Entry 8WPK (electron microscopy, 2.70 A resolution); this record covers chains A and C of the 9 polymer chains in the assembly.

# Chain A
Protein: DNA polymerase
From: Monkeypox virus
Sequence (1006 residues; numbered 1 to 1006; the number before each row is that of its first residue):
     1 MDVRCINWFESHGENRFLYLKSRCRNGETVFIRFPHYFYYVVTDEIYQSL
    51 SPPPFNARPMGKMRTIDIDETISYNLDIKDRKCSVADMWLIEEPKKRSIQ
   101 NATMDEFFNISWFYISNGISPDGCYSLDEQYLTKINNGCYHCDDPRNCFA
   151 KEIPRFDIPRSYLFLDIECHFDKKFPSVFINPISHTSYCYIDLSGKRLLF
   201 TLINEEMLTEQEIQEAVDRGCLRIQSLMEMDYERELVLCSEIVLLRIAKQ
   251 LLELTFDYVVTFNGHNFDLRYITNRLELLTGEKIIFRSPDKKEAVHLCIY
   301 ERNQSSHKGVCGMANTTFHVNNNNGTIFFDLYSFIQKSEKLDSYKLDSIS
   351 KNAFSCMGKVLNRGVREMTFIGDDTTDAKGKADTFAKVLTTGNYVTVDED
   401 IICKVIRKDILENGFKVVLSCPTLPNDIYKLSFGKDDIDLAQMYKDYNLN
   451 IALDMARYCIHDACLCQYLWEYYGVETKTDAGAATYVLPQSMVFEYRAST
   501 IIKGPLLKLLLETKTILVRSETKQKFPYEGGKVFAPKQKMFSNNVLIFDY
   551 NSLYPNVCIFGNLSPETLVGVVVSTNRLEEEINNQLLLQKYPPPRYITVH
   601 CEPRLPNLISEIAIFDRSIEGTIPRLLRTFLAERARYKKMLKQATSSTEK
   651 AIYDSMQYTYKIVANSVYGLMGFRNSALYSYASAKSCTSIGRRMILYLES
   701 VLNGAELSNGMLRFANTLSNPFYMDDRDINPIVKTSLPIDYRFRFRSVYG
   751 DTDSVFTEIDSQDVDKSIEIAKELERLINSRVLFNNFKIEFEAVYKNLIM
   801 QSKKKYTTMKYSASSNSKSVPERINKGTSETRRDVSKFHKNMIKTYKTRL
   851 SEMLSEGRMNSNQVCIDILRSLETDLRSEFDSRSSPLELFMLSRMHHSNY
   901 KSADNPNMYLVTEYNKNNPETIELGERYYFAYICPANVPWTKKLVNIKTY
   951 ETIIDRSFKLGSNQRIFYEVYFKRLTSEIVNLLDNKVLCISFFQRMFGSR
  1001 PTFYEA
Ion coordination: Mg2+: D549, Y550, D753 (together with 2',3'-dideoxy-thymidine-5'-triphosphate)
Small-molecule neighbours: 2',3'-dideoxy-thymidine-5'-triphosphate (D3T): D549, Y550, N551, S552, L553, Y554, R634, K638, K661, I662, N665, Y668, T752, D753

# Chain C
Protein: E4R Uracil-DNA glycosylase, DNA polymerase processivity factor
From: Monkeypox virus
Sequence (218 residues; row label = number of the first residue in the row):
     1 MNSVTISHAPYTITYHDDWEPVMSQLVEFYNEVASWLLRDETSPIPDKFF
    51 IQLKQPLRNKRVCVCGIDPYPKDGTGVPFESPNFTKKSIKEIASSISRLT
   101 GVIDYKGYNLNIIDGVIPWNYYLSCKLGETKSHAIYWDKISKLLLQHITK
   151 HVSVLYCLGKTDFSNIRAKLESPVTTIVGYHPAARDHQFEKDRSFEIINV
   201 LLELDNKTPINWAQGFIY

# Interface between chain A and chain C
Pairs across the interface (23; chain A residue first):
  S177(A) with E32(C), hydrogen bond
  F179(A) with E32(C); V33(C), hydrophobic; W36(C), hydrogen bond (backbone-side chain); I135(C); Y136(C), hydrophobic
  N274(A) with I135(C)
  E277(A) with R39(C)
  L278(A) with W36(C); R39(C), hydrogen bond (backbone-side chain); I135(C), hydrophobic; Y136(C), hydrophobic
  L279(A) with W36(C), hydrophobic
  E301(A) with N165(C), hydrogen bond
  N303(A) with N165(C); A168(C)
  M313(A) with R167(C); A168(C)
  A903(A) with P173(C)
  M908(A) with E171(C)
  T912(A) with E171(C)
  K916(A) with Q25(C), hydrogen bond (backbone-side chain)
  L924(A) with A168(C), hydrophobic
Also at the interface, not in a pair above, chain C (15 interface residues in all): K139, Q146, K169

# In short
14 residues of chain A face 15 of chain C across their interface, with 5 hydrogen bonds. Polar contacts
include S177(A)-E32(C), F179(A)-W36(C) and L278(A)-R39(C). Chain A binds
2',3'-dideoxy-thymidine-5'-triphosphate. D549(A), Y550(A) and D753(A) coordinate Mg2+.
Chain A is DNA polymerase and chain C is E4R Uracil-DNA glycosylase, DNA polymerase processivity factor, both
from Monkeypox virus; the structure, Structure of monkeypox virus polymerase complex F8-A22-E4-H5 with
exgenous DNA, was determined by electron microscopy together with 8WPE, 8WPF and 8WPP from the same study.
